PDB entry 8KDC | electron microscopy, 3.30 A resolution | chains A and C of the 6 polymer chains in the assembly

[Chain A]
Molecule: RNA-directed RNA polymerase L
Source organism: Human respirovirus 3
UniProt: O89238 (O89238_9MONO); residues -24 to 2233 here correspond to UniProt positions 1-2258 (UniProt number = residue number + 25)
Sequence (2266 residues; each row starts with the number of its first residue; numbers below 1 keep their minus sign (Met-24 is residue -24)):
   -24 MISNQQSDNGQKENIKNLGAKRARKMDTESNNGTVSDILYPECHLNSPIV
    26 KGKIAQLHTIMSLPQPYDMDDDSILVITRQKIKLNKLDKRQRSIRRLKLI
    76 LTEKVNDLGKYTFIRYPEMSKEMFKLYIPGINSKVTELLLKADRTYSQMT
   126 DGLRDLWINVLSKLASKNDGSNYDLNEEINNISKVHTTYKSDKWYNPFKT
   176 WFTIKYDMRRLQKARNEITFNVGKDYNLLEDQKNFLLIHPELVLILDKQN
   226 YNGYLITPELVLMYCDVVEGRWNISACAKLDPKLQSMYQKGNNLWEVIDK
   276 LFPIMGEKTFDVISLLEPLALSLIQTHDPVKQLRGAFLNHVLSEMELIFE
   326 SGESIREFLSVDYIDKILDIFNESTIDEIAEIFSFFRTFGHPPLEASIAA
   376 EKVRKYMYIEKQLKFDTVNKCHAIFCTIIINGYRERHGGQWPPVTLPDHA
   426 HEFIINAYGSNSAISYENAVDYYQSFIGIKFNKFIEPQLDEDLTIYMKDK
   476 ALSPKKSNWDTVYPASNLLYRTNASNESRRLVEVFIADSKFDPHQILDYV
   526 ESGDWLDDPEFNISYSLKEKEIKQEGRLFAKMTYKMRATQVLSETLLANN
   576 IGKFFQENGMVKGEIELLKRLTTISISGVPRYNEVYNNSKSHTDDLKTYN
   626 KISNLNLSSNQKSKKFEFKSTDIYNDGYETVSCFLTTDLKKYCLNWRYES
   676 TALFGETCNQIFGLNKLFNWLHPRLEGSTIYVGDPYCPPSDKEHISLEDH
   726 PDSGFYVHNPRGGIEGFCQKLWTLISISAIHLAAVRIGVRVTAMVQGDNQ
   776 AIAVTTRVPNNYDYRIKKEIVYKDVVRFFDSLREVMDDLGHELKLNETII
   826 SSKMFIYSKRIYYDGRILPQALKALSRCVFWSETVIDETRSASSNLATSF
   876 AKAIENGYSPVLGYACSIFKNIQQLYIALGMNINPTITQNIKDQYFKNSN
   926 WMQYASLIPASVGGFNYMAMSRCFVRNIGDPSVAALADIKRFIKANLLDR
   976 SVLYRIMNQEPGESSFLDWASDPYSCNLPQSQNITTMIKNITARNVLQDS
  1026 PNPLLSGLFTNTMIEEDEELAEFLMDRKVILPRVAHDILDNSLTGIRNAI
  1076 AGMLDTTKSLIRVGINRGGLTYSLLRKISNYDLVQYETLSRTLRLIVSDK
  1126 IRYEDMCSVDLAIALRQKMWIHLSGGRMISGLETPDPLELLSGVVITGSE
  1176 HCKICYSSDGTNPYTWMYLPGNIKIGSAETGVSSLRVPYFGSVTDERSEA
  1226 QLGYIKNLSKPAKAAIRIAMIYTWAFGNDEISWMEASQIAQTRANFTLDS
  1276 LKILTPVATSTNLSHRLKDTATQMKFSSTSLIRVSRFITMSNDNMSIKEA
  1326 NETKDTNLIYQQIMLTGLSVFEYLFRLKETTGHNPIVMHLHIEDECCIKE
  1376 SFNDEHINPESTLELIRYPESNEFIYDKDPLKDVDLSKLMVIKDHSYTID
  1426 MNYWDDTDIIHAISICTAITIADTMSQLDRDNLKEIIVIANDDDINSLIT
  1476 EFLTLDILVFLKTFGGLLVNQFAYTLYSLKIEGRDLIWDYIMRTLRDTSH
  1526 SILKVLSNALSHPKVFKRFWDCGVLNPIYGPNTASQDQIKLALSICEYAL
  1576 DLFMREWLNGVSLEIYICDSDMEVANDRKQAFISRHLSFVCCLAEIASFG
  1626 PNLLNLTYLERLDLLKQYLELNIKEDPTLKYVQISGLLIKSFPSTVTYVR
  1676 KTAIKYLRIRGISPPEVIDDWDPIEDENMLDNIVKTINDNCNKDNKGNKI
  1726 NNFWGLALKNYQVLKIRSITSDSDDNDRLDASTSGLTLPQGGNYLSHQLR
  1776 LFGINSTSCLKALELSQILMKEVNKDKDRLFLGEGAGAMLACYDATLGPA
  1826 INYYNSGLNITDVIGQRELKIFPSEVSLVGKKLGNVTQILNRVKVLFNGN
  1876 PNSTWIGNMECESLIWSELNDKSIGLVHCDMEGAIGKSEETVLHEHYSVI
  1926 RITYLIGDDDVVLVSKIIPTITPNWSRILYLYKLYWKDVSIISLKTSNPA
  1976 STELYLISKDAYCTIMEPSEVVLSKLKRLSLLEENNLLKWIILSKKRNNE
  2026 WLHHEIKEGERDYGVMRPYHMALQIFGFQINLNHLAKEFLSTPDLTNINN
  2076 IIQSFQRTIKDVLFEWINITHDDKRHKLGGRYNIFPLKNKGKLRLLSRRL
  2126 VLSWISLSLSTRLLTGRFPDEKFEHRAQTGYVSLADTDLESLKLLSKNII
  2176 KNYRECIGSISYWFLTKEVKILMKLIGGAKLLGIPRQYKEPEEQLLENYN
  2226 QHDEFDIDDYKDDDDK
Unresolved in the structure: -24 to 9, 610-637, 1292-1299, 1693-1706, 1745-1762, 2095-2113, 2211-2241
Construct notes: expression tag (2234-2241)
Metal / ion sites: Mg2+ near Asp773 (its only coordinating residue here); Zn2+ site 1: Cys1132, Glu1164, Cys1371, Cys1372; Zn2+ site 2: Cys1177, Cys1180, His1364, His1366
What the authors report for this chain:
  - Mg2+ coordination: Asp773
  - catalytic residues: Gly772 to Asn774 (by similarity / conservation)
  - mutagenesis - Q387G/L388G/K389G, F641G/F643G, F643G, R1509A/D1510A/W1513A: abolished catalytic activity
  - mutagenesis - F641G, R736A, W1513A, D1576A: decreased catalytic activity
  - mutagenesis - Q387G/L388G/K389G: decreased expression

[Chain C]
Molecule: Phosphoprotein
Source organism: Human respirovirus 3
UniProt: O89234 (O89234_9MONO); residue numbers follow UniProt; this construct covers 1-603
Sequence (609 residues; numbered 1 to 609; the number before each row is that of its first residue):
     1 MESDAKNYQIMDSWEEESRDKSTNISSALNIIEFILSTDPQEDLSENDTI
    51 NTRTQQLSATIYQPKIKPTETSEKDSGSTDKNRQSGSSHECTTEAKDRTI
   101 DQETVQRGPGRRSSSDSRAETVVSGGISRSITNSKNGTQNTEDIDLNEIR
   151 KMDKDSIEGKVRQSADVPSEISGSDVIFTTEQSRNSDHGRSLESISTPDT
   201 RSISVVTAATPDDEEEILMKNSRTKKSSSIHQEDDKRIKKGGKGKDWFKK
   251 SKDTDNQIPTSDYRSTSKGQKKISKTTTINTDTKGQTEIQTESSGTQSSS
   301 WNLTIDNNTDRTEQTNTTPPTTTSGSTYTKESIRTNSGSKPKTQKTNGKE
   351 RKDTEESNRFTERAITLLQNLGVIQSTSKLDLYQDKRVVCVANVLNNVDT
   401 ASKIDFLAGLVIGVSMDNDTKLTQIQNEMLNLKADLKKMDESHRRLIENQ
   451 REQLSLITSLISNLKIMTERGGKKDQNESNERVSMIKTKLKEEKIKKTRF
   501 DPLMETQGIDKNIPDLYRHAGNTLENDVQVKSEILSSYNESNATRLIPKK
   551 VSSTMRSLVAVISNSNLSQSTKQSYINELKHCKNDEEVSELMDMFNEDVN
   601 NCQHHHHHH
Unresolved in the structure: 1-434, 472-609
Construct notes: expression tag (604-609)

[Interface between chain A and chain C]
Residue-residue contacts (23; chain A residue first):
  Phe390(A) - Leu460(C)  hydrophobic
  Phe390(A) - Met467(C)  hydrophobic
  Val393(A) - Met467(C)  hydrophobic
  Asn394(A) - Asn463(C)
  Asp423(A) - Arg451(C)  salt bridge
  Asp423(A) - Ser455(C)
  His424(A) - Glu452(C)
  His424(A) - Ser455(C)  hydrogen bond
  His424(A) - Leu456(C)
  His424(A) - Ser459(C)
  Ile452(A) - Ser459(C)
  Ile452(A) - Leu460(C)  hydrophobic
  Ile452(A) - Asn463(C)  hydrogen bond (backbone-side chain)
  Gly453(A) - Ser459(C)
  Tyr673(A) - Glu469(C)
  Tyr673(A) - Arg470(C)
  Glu674(A) - Met467(C)
  Ala677(A) - Ile466(C)
  Ala677(A) - Met467(C)  hydrophobic
  Leu678(A) - Ile466(C)  hydrophobic
  Leu678(A) - Met467(C)  hydrophobic
  Glu701(A) - Arg470(C)  salt bridge
  Arg736(A) - Arg470(C)
Other interface residues (no listed pair), chain A (16 interface residues in all): Gln449, Leu531, Glu681
Other interface residues (no listed pair), chain C (13 interface residues in all): Leu464, Gly471

[In short]
Chain A and chain C form an interface of 16 and 13 residues respectively; the contacts include 2 hydrogen
bonds and 2 salt bridges. Polar contacts include Asp423(A)-Arg451(C), Glu701(A)-Arg470(C) and
His424(A)-Ser455(C). From the paper: the catalytic residue Gly772(A); Q387G/L388G/K389G, F641G/F643G and F643G
of chain A, among others, abolish catalytic activity; 8 substitutions were tested in all.
Here chain A is RNA-directed RNA polymerase L and chain C is Phosphoprotein, both from Human respirovirus 3.
Entry 8KDC (Cryo-EM structure of the human parainfluenza virus hPIV3 L-P polymerase in monomeric form) was
determined by electron microscopy (same publication as 8KDB).
